PDB entry 5IUW | X-ray diffraction, 2.09 A resolution | chains A and B

[Chain A (and B)]
Protein: Aldehyde dehydrogenase family protein
Source organism: Pseudomonas syringae pv. tomato (strain DC3000)
Notes: chain B of this document is another copy of the same molecule, construct and numbering; everything in this record applies to it too
UniProt: Q88BC5 (Q88BC5_PSESM); residue numbers follow UniProt; this construct covers 1-497
Chain sequence (497 residues; row label = number of the first residue in the row):
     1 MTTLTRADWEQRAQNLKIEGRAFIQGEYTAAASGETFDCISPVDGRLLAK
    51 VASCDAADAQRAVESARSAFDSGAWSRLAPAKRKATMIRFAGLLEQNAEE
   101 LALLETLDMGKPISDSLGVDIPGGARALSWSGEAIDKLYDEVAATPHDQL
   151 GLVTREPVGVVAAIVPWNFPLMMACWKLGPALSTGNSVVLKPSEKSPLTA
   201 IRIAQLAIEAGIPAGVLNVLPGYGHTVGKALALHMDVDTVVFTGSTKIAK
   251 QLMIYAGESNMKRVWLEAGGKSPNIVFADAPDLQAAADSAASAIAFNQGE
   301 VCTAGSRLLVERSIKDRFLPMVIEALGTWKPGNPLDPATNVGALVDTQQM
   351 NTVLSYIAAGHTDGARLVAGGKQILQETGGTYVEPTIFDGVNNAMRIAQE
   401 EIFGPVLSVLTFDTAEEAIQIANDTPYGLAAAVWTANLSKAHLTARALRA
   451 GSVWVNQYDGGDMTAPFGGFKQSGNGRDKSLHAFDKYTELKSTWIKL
Unresolved in the structure: 1-2
Residues lining bound ligands:
  - 1H-indol-3-ylacetic acid (IAC): Val119, Asn168, Phe169, Met172, Met173, Trp176, Val301, Cys302, Thr303, Asp459, Phe467
  - NAD (nicotinamide-adenine-dinucleotide): Ile164, Val165, Pro166, Trp167, Asn168, Met173, Trp176, Lys191, Pro192, Ser193, Glu194, Tyr223, Gly224, His225, Gly228, Lys229, Phe242, Thr243, Gly244, Ser245, Ile248, Leu252, Tyr255, Glu267, Ala268, Gly269, Gly270, Cys302, Glu401, Phe403, Leu429, Phe467
From the paper describing this entry:
  - catalytic residues: Cys302 (proposed by the authors, not directly observed)
  - binding site for 1H-indol-3-ylacetic acid: Asn168, Phe169, Met173, Trp176, Val301, Cys302, Phe467

[How chain A and chain B interact]
Pairs across the interface (123; chain A residue first):
  Glu141(A) - His482(B)  salt bridge
  Ala143(A) - Thr464(B)
  Ala144(A) - Thr464(B)
  Gln149(A) - Gln457(B)  hydrogen bond
  Val153(A) - Pro466(B)  hydrophobic
  Glu156(A) - Arg446(B)
  Glu156(A) - Arg449(B)  salt bridge
  Glu156(A) - Phe470(B)
  Pro157(A) - Arg449(B)  hydrogen bond (backbone-side chain)
  Val158(A) - Arg449(B)  hydrogen bond (backbone-side chain)
  Thr246(A) - Met261(B)
  Ala249(A) - Met261(B)  hydrophobic
  Lys250(A) - Gly257(B)
  Lys250(A) - Ser259(B)
  Lys250(A) - Met261(B)
  Met253(A) - Met253(B)
  Met253(A) - Ala256(B)  hydrophobic
  Met253(A) - Met261(B)  hydrophobic
  Met253(A) - Lys262(B)
  Met253(A) - Val264(B)  hydrophobic
  Ile254(A) - Ile254(B)
  Ile254(A) - Gly257(B)
  Ala256(A) - Met253(B)  hydrophobic
  Gly257(A) - Lys250(B)
  Gly257(A) - Met253(B)
  Gly257(A) - Ile254(B)
  Glu258(A) - Ile254(B)
  Ser259(A) - Lys250(B)  hydrogen bond (backbone-side chain)
  Asn260(A) - Gln472(B)
  Met261(A) - Thr246(B)
  Met261(A) - Ala249(B)  hydrophobic
  Met261(A) - Lys250(B)
  Met261(A) - Met253(B)  hydrophobic
  Met261(A) - Leu266(B)  hydrophobic
  Met261(A) - Gln472(B)
  Lys262(A) - Met253(B)
  Arg263(A) - Gly469(B)  hydrogen bond (side chain-backbone)
  Arg263(A) - Phe470(B)
  Arg263(A) - Lys471(B)  hydrogen bond (side chain-backbone)
  Arg263(A) - Gly474(B)  hydrogen bond (side chain-backbone)
  Leu266(A) - Met261(B)  hydrophobic
  His442(A) - Ile495(B)
  Ala445(A) - Lys491(B)  hydrogen bond (backbone-side chain)
  Ala445(A) - Thr493(B)
  Arg446(A) - Glu156(B)
  Arg446(A) - Lys491(B)  hydrogen bond (backbone-side chain)
  Leu448(A) - Lys491(B)  hydrogen bond (backbone-side chain)
  Arg449(A) - Glu156(B)  salt bridge
  Arg449(A) - Pro157(B)  hydrogen bond (side chain-backbone)
  Arg449(A) - Val158(B)  hydrogen bond (side chain-backbone)
  Ala450(A) - Lys491(B)
  Gly451(A) - Leu490(B)
  Gly451(A) - Lys491(B)
  Gly451(A) - Ser492(B)  hydrogen bond (backbone-backbone)
  Ser452(A) - Ser492(B)
  Val453(A) - Lys491(B)
  Val453(A) - Ser492(B)  hydrogen bond (backbone-backbone)
  Val453(A) - Thr493(B)
  Val453(A) - Trp494(B)  hydrogen bond (backbone-backbone)
  Trp454(A) - Trp494(B)
  Val455(A) - Trp494(B)  hydrogen bond (backbone-backbone)
  Val455(A) - Ile495(B)
  Val455(A) - Lys496(B)  hydrogen bond (backbone-backbone)
  Asn456(A) - Lys496(B)
  Gln457(A) - Gln149(B)  hydrogen bond
  Gln457(A) - Trp494(B)  hydrogen bond (side chain-backbone)
  Gln457(A) - Ile495(B)
  Gln457(A) - Lys496(B)
  Gly461(A) - Trp494(B)
  Thr464(A) - Ala143(B)
  Thr464(A) - Ala144(B)
  Thr464(A) - Trp494(B)
  Ala465(A) - Ser492(B)
  Ala465(A) - Trp494(B)  hydrophobic
  Pro466(A) - Val153(B)  hydrophobic
  Pro466(A) - Ser492(B)  hydrogen bond (backbone-side chain)
  Gly469(A) - Arg263(B)  hydrogen bond (backbone-side chain)
  Gly469(A) - Glu489(B)
  Phe470(A) - Glu156(B)
  Phe470(A) - Arg263(B)
  Phe470(A) - Glu489(B)
  Phe470(A) - Leu490(B)
  Lys471(A) - Arg263(B)  hydrogen bond (backbone-side chain)
  Gln472(A) - Asn260(B)
  Gln472(A) - Met261(B)
  Gly474(A) - Arg263(B)  hydrogen bond (backbone-side chain)
  Asn475(A) - Arg263(B)
  Arg477(A) - Glu489(B)  salt bridge
  Arg477(A) - Leu490(B)  hydrogen bond (side chain-backbone)
  His482(A) - Glu141(B)  salt bridge
  His482(A) - Leu490(B)
  Glu489(A) - Gly469(B)
  Glu489(A) - Phe470(B)
  Glu489(A) - Arg477(B)  salt bridge
  Leu490(A) - Gly451(B)
  Leu490(A) - Phe470(B)
  Leu490(A) - Arg477(B)  hydrogen bond (backbone-side chain)
  Leu490(A) - His482(B)
  Lys491(A) - Ala445(B)  hydrogen bond (side chain-backbone)
  Lys491(A) - Arg446(B)  hydrogen bond (side chain-backbone)
  Lys491(A) - Leu448(B)  hydrogen bond (side chain-backbone)
  Lys491(A) - Ala450(B)
  Lys491(A) - Gly451(B)
  Lys491(A) - Val453(B)
  Ser492(A) - Gly451(B)  hydrogen bond (backbone-backbone)
  Ser492(A) - Ser452(B)
  Ser492(A) - Val453(B)  hydrogen bond (backbone-backbone)
  Ser492(A) - Ala465(B)
  Ser492(A) - Pro466(B)  hydrogen bond (side chain-backbone)
  Thr493(A) - Val453(B)
  Trp494(A) - Val453(B)  hydrogen bond (backbone-backbone)
  Trp494(A) - Trp454(B)
  Trp494(A) - Val455(B)  hydrogen bond (backbone-backbone)
  Trp494(A) - Gln457(B)  hydrogen bond (backbone-side chain)
  Trp494(A) - Gly461(B)
  Trp494(A) - Thr464(B)
  Trp494(A) - Ala465(B)  hydrophobic
  Ile495(A) - His442(B)
  Ile495(A) - Val455(B)
  Ile495(A) - Gln457(B)
  Lys496(A) - Val455(B)  hydrogen bond (backbone-backbone)
  Lys496(A) - Asn456(B)
  Lys496(A) - Gln457(B)
Interface residues without a listed pair, chain A (65 interface residues in all): Phe70, Leu152, Arg155, Gly159, Met235, Val264, Trp265, Ala447, Gly460, Asp462
Interface residues without a listed pair, chain B (65 interface residues in all): Phe70, Thr145, Leu152, Arg155, Gly159, Met235, Glu258, Trp265, Ala447, Asp462, Asn475

[Overview]
Chain A and chain B each contribute 65 residues to their interface, with 35 hydrogen bonds and 6 salt bridges.
Polar contacts include Glu141(A)-His482(B), Glu156(A)-Arg449(B) and Arg477(A)-Glu489(B). Bound to chain A: NAD
and 1H-indol-3-ylacetic acid. From the paper: the catalytic residue Cys302(A); a binding site for
1H-indol-3-ylacetic acid at Asn168(A), Phe169(A) and Met173(A) among others.
Chain A and chain B are both Aldehyde dehydrogenase family protein (Pseudomonas syringae pv. tomato (strain
DC3000)); the structure, Crystal Structure of Indole-3-acetaldehyde Dehydrogenase in complexed with NAD+ and
IAA, was determined by X-ray diffraction, deposited together with 5IUU and 5IUV.
